7UMS - chains T and 1 of the 46 polymer chains in the assembly; structure by electron microscopy, 3.50 A resolution.

== Chain T ==
Protein: Outer capsid protein VP8*
UniProt: X4YMN0 (X4YMN0_9REOV); residue numbers follow UniProt; this construct covers 1-230
Sequence (230 residues; numbered 1 to 230; the number before each row is that of its first residue):
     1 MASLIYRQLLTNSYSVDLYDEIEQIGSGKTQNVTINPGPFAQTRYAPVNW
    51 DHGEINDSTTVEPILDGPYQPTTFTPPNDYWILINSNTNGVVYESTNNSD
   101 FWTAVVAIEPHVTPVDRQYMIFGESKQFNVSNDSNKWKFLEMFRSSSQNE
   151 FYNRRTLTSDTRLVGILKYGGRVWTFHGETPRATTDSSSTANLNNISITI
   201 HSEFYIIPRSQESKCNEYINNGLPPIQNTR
Disordered / not traced: 1, 229-230
Construct notes: conflict Gly28 (Glu in X4YMN0), Asp51 (Gly in X4YMN0)

== Chain 1 ==
Protein: Outer capsid protein VP5*
UniProt: X4YMN0 (X4YMN0_9REOV); numbering as in UniProt (aligned over 247-775)
Sequence (529 residues; each row starts with the number of its first residue):
   247 AQVDEDIIVSKTSLWKEMQYNRDIIIRFKFGNSIVKMGGLGYKWSEISYK
   297 AANYQYNYLRDGEQVTAHTTCSVNGVNNFSYNGGFLPTDFGISRYEVIKE
   347 NSYVYVDYWDDSKAFRNIVYVRSLAANLNSVRCTGGSYHFSLPVGAWPVI
   397 NGGAVSLHFAGVTLSTQFTDFVSLNSLRFRFSLTVDEPPFSILRTRTVNL
   447 YGLPAANPNNGNEYYEISGRFSLISLVPTNDDYQTPIMNSVTVRQDLERQ
   497 LTNLREEFNSLSQEIAMAQLIDLALLPLDMFSMFSGIKSTIDLTKSMATS
   547 VMKKFRKSKLATSISEMTNSLSDAASSASRNVSIRSNLSAISNWTNVSND
   597 VSNVTNSLNDISTQTSTIGKKLRLKEMITQTEGMSFDDISAAVLKTKIDM
   647 STQIGKNTLPDIVTEASEKFIPKRSYRILKDDEVMEINTEGKFFAYKINT
   697 FDEVPFDVNKFAELVTDSPVISAIIDFKTLKNLNDNYGITRTEALNLIKS
   747 NPNMLRNFINQNNPIIRNRIEQLILQCKL
Disordered / not traced: 575-604
Construct notes: conflict Asp250 (Asn in X4YMN0), Phe331 (Ser in X4YMN0), Ile364 (Met in X4YMN0), Arg378 (Lys in X4YMN0), His385 (Asp in X4YMN0), Leu388 (Ile in X4YMN0), Asn499 (Asp in X4YMN0), Asn605 (Ser in X4YMN0)
Reported in the primary citation:
  - self-association interface (contacts with another copy of this molecule); pairs are residue here / residue on that copy: Phe331-Phe331 (hydrophobic contact)

== Interface between chain T and chain 1 ==
Pairs across the interface - 99 pairs, chain T then chain 1:
  Ala2(T) with Leu519(1); Ala520(1), hydrogen bond (backbone-backbone); Leu522(1), hydrogen bond (backbone-backbone); Leu524(1), hydrophobic; Asp634(1), hydrogen bond (backbone-side chain); Ala637(1)
  Ser3(T) with Ser631(1); Asp634(1), hydrogen bond (backbone-side chain)
  Leu4(T) with Pro523(1), hydrophobic; Leu524(1); Asp525(1)
  Ile5(T) with Leu524(1); Asp525(1); Met529(1), hydrophobic
  Tyr6(T) with Phe551(1), hydrophobic; Met623(1), hydrophobic; Asp633(1); Ser636(1), hydrogen bond; Ala637(1); Leu640(1); Ser663(1)
  Arg7(T) with Met623(1); Ile624(1); Gln626(1)
  Gln8(T) with Asp525(1); Met526(1)
  Leu9(T) with Met526(1), hydrophobic; Met548(1), hydrophobic; Phe551(1), hydrophobic
  Leu10(T) with Phe551(1), hydrophobic; Ala557(1), hydrophobic
  Asn12(T) with Met548(1)
  Ser13(T) with Met548(1); Arg552(1)
  Ser15(T) with Thr545(1)
  Val16(T) with Thr545(1); Met548(1); Lys549(1); Arg552(1)
  Asp17(T) with Arg552(1), salt bridge
  Tyr19(T) with Ser542(1); Thr545(1)
  Asp20(T) with Lys549(1)
  Ile35(T) with Thr481(1)
  Gly38(T) with Thr258(1)
  Pro39(T) with Leu260(1), hydrophobic; Asn476(1), hydrogen bond (backbone-side chain); Tyr479(1)
  Ala41(T) with Thr258(1); Ser259(1)
  Gln42(T) with Asn476(1)
  Thr43(T) with Ser259(1), hydrogen bond; Trp261(1); Pro474(1)
  Tyr45(T) with Trp261(1), hydrophobic; Asn363(1), hydrogen bond; Val365(1), hydrophobic; Tyr366(1), hydrogen bond (backbone-side chain); Leu472(1), hydrogen bond (side chain-backbone); Val473(1); Pro474(1)
  Pro47(T) with Phe417(1); Val418(1); Ser419(1), hydrogen bond (backbone-backbone)
  Val48(T) with Val365(1), hydrophobic; Ser419(1); Asn421(1)
  Asn49(T) with Ser419(1), hydrogen bond (backbone-backbone); Leu420(1); Asn421(1), hydrogen bond (backbone-backbone)
  Trp50(T) with Trp355(1), hydrophobic; Phe361(1), hydrophobic; Ile364(1); Asn421(1); Ser422(1); Leu423(1)
  Asp51(T) with Leu420(1); Asn421(1), hydrogen bond (backbone-backbone); Ser422(1)
  His52(T) with Thr316(1); Asp353(1)
  Gly53(T) with Asp353(1), hydrogen bond (backbone-side chain); Ser422(1); Arg424(1)
  Glu54(T) with Gln413(1); Arg424(1), hydrogen bond (backbone-side chain)
  Ile55(T) with Ala297(1), hydrophobic
  Thr60(T) with Glu292(1), hydrogen bond
  Pro63(T) with Met283(1), hydrophobic
  Asp66(T) with Gly284(1); Gly285(1)
  Tyr69(T) with Phe331(1); Pro333(1)
  Thr72(T) with Leu332(1)
  Tyr80(T) with Gly285(1); Leu286(1), hydrogen bond (side chain-backbone)
  Phe204(T) with Pro333(1), hydrophobic
  Ile206(T) with Leu286(1), hydrophobic; Pro333(1), hydrophobic
Interface residues without a listed pair, chain T (45 interface residues in all): Arg44, Asn56, Asp57, Glu62, Pro77
Interface residues without a listed pair, chain 1 (74 interface residues in all): Lys282, Lys296, Ser318, Val319, Arg340, Arg362, Leu410, Leu521, Lys541, Ala544, Ser546, Val547, Thr625
From the paper, about this interface:
  - specific contacts: Tyr69(T)-Phe331(1) (hydrophobic contact)

== In short ==
45 residues of chain T face 74 of chain 1 across their interface, with 18 hydrogen bonds and 1 salt bridge.
Polar contacts include Asp17(T)-Arg552(1), Ala2(T)-Asp634(1) and Ser3(T)-Asp634(1). The paper describes a
hydrophobic contact between Tyr69(T) and Phe331(1). From the paper: a self-association interface involving
Phe331(1).
Here chain T is Outer capsid protein VP8* and chain 1 is Outer capsid protein VP5*. Entry 7UMS (Structure of
the VP5*/VP8* assembly from the human rotavirus strain CDC-9 in complex with antibody 41 ...) was determined
by electron microscopy together with 7UMT from the same study.
